8CHU - chains A and B; structure by X-ray diffraction, 2.45 A resolution.

== Chain A (and B) ==
Name: Transcriptional activator protein Pur-alpha
Source organism: Homo sapiens
Notes: chain B of this document is another copy of the same molecule, construct and numbering; everything in this record applies to it too
UniProt: Q00577 (PURA_HUMAN); numbering as in UniProt (aligned over 57-212)
Amino-acid sequence (158 residues; each row starts with the number of its first residue):
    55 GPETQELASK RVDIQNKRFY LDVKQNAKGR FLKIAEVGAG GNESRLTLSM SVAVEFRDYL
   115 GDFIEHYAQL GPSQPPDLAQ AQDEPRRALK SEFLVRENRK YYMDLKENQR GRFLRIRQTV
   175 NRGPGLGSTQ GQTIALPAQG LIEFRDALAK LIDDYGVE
Disordered / not traced: 55-57, 126-140 (chain B: 134-144, 177-178, 211-212)
Sequence notes: expression tag (55-56); engineered mutation Glu97 (Lys in Q00577)
Swiss-Prot annotation at these positions:
  - modified residue: Ser182 (Phosphoserine)
  - natural variant: Ile88 to Ala89 (sequence variant, change not given here; In NEDRIHF), Ala89 (A89P: In NEDRIHF), Glu97 (K97E: In NEDRIHF; this construct carries the variant), Leu100 (L100P: In NEDRIHF), Met157 (M157K: In NEDRIHF), Arg199 (R199P: In NEDRIHF), Ile206 (I206F: In NEDRIHF)
Reported in the primary citation:
  - disease-associated variants - R199P, I206F: decreased stability
  - disease-associated variants - R140P: unchanged binding to RNA
  - disease-associated variants - R140P: unchanged catalytic activity on dsDNA

== Chain A / chain B interface ==
Residue-residue contacts - 51 pairs, chain A then chain B:
  Ser105(A) - Asp116(B)
  Ser105(A) - His120(B)  hydrogen bond
  Val108(A) - Asp112(B)
  Glu109(A) - Asp112(B)
  Glu109(A) - Tyr113(B)
  Glu109(A) - Asp116(B)
  Arg111(A) - Arg111(B)
  Arg111(A) - Asp112(B)  salt bridge
  Asp112(A) - Val108(B)
  Asp112(A) - Glu109(B)
  Asp112(A) - Arg111(B)  salt bridge
  Asp112(A) - Asp112(B)
  Tyr113(A) - Glu109(B)
  Tyr113(A) - Tyr113(B)  hydrogen bond
  Tyr113(A) - Val149(B)
  Asp116(A) - Ser105(B)
  Asp116(A) - Glu109(B)
  Arg141(A) - Ser103(B)
  Arg141(A) - Glu151(B)  salt bridge
  Arg141(A) - Tyr155(B)
  Ala142(A) - Asn152(B)  hydrogen bond (backbone-side chain)
  Leu143(A) - Glu151(B)
  Leu143(A) - Asn152(B)
  Lys144(A) - Asn152(B)  hydrogen bond (backbone-side chain)
  Ser145(A) - Glu151(B)
  Ser145(A) - Asn152(B)  hydrogen bond (backbone-backbone)
  Ser145(A) - Arg153(B)
  Glu146(A) - Val149(B)
  Glu146(A) - Arg150(B)
  Glu146(A) - Glu151(B)
  Phe147(A) - Val149(B)
  Phe147(A) - Arg150(B)  hydrogen bond (backbone-backbone)
  Leu148(A) - Phe147(B)  hydrophobic
  Leu148(A) - Leu148(B)
  Leu148(A) - Val149(B)  hydrophobic
  Val149(A) - Glu146(B)
  Val149(A) - Phe147(B)
  Val149(A) - Leu148(B)  hydrogen bond (backbone-backbone)
  Arg150(A) - Asp116(B)  salt bridge
  Arg150(A) - His120(B)  hydrogen bond
  Arg150(A) - Glu146(B)
  Arg150(A) - Phe147(B)
  Glu151(A) - Gln123(B)  hydrogen bond
  Glu151(A) - Leu124(B)
  Glu151(A) - Glu146(B)  hydrogen bond (backbone-backbone)
  Val211(A) - Glu119(B)
  Glu212(A) - Asp112(B)
  Glu212(A) - Gly115(B)
  Glu212(A) - Asp116(B)
  Glu212(A) - Glu119(B)
  Glu212(A) - Arg199(B)  hydrogen bond (backbone-side chain)
Also at the interface, not in a pair above, chain A (21 interface residues in all): Val106
Also at the interface, not in a pair above, chain B (24 interface residues in all): Ser145

== Summary ==
21 residues of chain A and 24 residues of chain B are in contact, with 11 hydrogen bonds and 4 salt bridges.
Polar contacts include Arg111(A)-Asp112(B), Arg141(A)-Glu151(B) and Arg150(A)-Asp116(B). From the paper: R199P
and I206F of chain A reduce stability; R140P of chain A leaves binding to RNA unchanged.
Chain A and chain B are both Transcriptional activator protein Pur-alpha (Homo sapiens); the structure,
Crystal structure of human PURA repeat I-II K97E mutant, was determined by X-ray diffraction (same publication
as 8CHT, 8CHV and 8CHW).
